4EDX - chains W and V of the 6 polymer chains in the assembly; structure by X-ray diffraction, 2.50 A resolution.

[Chain W (and V)]
Name: Beta-nerve growth factor
Organism: Homo sapiens
Notes: chain V of this document is another copy of the same molecule, construct and numbering; everything in this record applies to it too
UniProt: P01138 (NGF_HUMAN); residues 1-120 here correspond to UniProt positions 122-241 (UniProt number = residue number + 121)
Sequence (120 residues; row label = number of the first residue in the row):
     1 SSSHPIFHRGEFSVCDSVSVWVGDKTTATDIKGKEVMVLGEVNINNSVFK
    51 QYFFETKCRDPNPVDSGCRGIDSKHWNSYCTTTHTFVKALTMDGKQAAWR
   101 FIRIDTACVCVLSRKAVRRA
Disordered / not traced: 1-9, 61-65, 117-120 (chain V: 1-9, 61-66, 117-120)
Disulfide bonds: C15-C80, C58-C108, C68-C110
Swiss-Prot annotation at these positions:
  - binding site (a 1-acyl-sn-glycero-3-phospho-(1D-myo-inositol)): Y52, K88
  - binding site (a 1-acyl-sn-glycero-3-phospho-L-serine): K88

[Chain W / chain V interface]
Residue-residue contacts - 59 pairs, chain W then chain V:
  G10(W) - L112(V)
  G10(W) - S113(V)  hydrogen bond (backbone-side chain)
  G10(W) - R114(V)
  E11(W) - Y79(V)  hydrogen bond
  E11(W) - L112(V)
  E11(W) - S113(V)
  F12(W) - V111(V)
  F12(W) - L112(V)  hydrogen bond (backbone-backbone)
  V14(W) - C110(V)  hydrogen bond (backbone-backbone)
  V14(W) - L112(V)  hydrophobic
  W21(W) - I31(V)  hydrophobic
  W21(W) - F101(V)  hydrophobic
  I31(W) - W21(V)  hydrophobic
  N43(W) - I44(V)
  N43(W) - N45(V)  hydrogen bond (backbone-side chain)
  I44(W) - N43(V)
  I44(W) - I44(V)  hydrophobic
  I44(W) - W99(V)
  N45(W) - N43(V)  hydrogen bond (side chain-backbone)
  F49(W) - K88(V)
  F49(W) - W99(V)
  Y52(W) - F101(V)
  F54(W) - T85(V)
  F54(W) - F86(V)
  R69(W) - L112(V)
  G70(W) - I71(V)
  G70(W) - D72(V)  hydrogen bond (backbone-backbone)
  G70(W) - W76(V)
  I71(W) - G70(V)
  I71(W) - I71(V)  hydrophobic
  D72(W) - G70(V)  hydrogen bond (backbone-backbone)
  D72(W) - D72(V)
  W76(W) - G70(V)
  Y79(W) - E11(V)  hydrogen bond
  T85(W) - F54(V)
  T85(W) - T106(V)
  F86(W) - F54(V)
  W99(W) - I44(V)
  W99(W) - F49(V)  hydrophobic
  W99(W) - W99(V)  hydrophobic
  F101(W) - W21(V)  hydrophobic
  F101(W) - Y52(V)
  T106(W) - T85(V)
  T106(W) - T106(V)  hydrogen bond
  A107(W) - A107(V)  hydrophobic
  C108(W) - V109(V)
  V109(W) - C108(V)
  C110(W) - V14(V)  hydrogen bond (backbone-backbone)
  V111(W) - F12(V)
  L112(W) - G10(V)
  L112(W) - E11(V)
  L112(W) - F12(V)  hydrogen bond (backbone-backbone)
  L112(W) - V14(V)  hydrophobic
  L112(W) - R69(V)
  L112(W) - G70(V)
  S113(W) - G10(V)  hydrogen bond (side chain-backbone)
  S113(W) - E11(V)  hydrogen bond
  R114(W) - G10(V)
  R114(W) - F12(V)
Also at the interface, not in a pair above, chain W (35 interface residues in all): S13, V42, V87, K88
Also at the interface, not in a pair above, chain V (34 interface residues in all): S13, V87

[In short]
35 residues of chain W face 34 of chain V across their interface, with 14 hydrogen bonds. Polar pairs include
G10(W)-S113(V), E11(W)-Y79(V) and N43(W)-N45(V). UniProt lists residues binding
1-acyl-sn-glycero-3-phospho-(1D-myo-inositol) Y52(W) and K88(W) and residue binding
1-acyl-sn-glycero-3-phospho-L-serine K88(W) on chain W.
Chain W and chain V are both Beta-nerve growth factor (Homo sapiens); the structure, Nerve Growth Factor in
Complex with Fab from mouse mAb 911, was determined by X-ray diffraction.
